PDB entry 8YYG | X-ray diffraction, 1.25 A resolution | chain A

[Chain A]
Protein: Ribonuclease J 2
Source organism: Staphylococcus aureus
Notes: EC 3.1.-.-
Reference sequence: Q5HPR6 (RNJ2_STAEQ); numbering as in UniProt (aligned over 1-557)
Sequence (571 residues; each row starts with the number of its first residue; numbers below 1 keep their minus sign (Met-13 is residue -13)):
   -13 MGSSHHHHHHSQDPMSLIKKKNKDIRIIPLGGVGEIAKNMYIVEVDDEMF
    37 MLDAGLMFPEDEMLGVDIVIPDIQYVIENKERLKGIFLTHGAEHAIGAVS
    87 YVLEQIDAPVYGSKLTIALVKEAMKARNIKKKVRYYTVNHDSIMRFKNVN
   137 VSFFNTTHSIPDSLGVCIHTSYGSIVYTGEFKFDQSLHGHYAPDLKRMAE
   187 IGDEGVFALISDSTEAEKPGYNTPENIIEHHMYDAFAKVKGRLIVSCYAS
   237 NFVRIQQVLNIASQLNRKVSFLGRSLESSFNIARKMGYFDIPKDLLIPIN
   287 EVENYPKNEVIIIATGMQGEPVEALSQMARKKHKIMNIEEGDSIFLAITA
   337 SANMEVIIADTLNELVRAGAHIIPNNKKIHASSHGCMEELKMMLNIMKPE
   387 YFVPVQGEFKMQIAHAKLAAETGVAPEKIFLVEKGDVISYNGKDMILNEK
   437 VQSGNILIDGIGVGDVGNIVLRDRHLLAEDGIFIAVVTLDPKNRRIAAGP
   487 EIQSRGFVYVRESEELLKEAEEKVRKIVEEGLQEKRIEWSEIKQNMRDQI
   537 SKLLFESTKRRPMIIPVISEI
Not modelled in the structure: -13 to 3, 48, 261-262, 447-557
Sequence notes: initiating methionine (-13); expression tag (-12 to 0); engineered mutation Ala78 (His in Q5HPR6)
Ion coordination: Mn2+: His76, His144, Glu166
Curated features (UniProtKB/Swiss-Prot):
  - binding site (Zn(2+)): His76, His144, Glu166
  - binding site (substrate): His366 to His370

[In short]
His76, His144 and Glu166 form the Mn2+ site. Curated annotation (UniProt) lists 3 Zn2+-binding residues and 5
substrate-binding residues.
Chain A is Ribonuclease J 2 (Staphylococcus aureus); the structure, RNase J2 mutant H78A, was determined by
X-ray diffraction, deposited together with 8YYF, 8YYH, 8YYI, 8YYJ and 8YYK.
